Entry 1XVE (X-ray diffraction, 2.40 A resolution); this record covers chains A and D of the 6 polymer chains in the assembly.

# Chain A
Protein: Methane monooxygenase component A alpha chain
Organism: Methylococcus capsulatus
Notes: EC 1.14.13.25; fragment: alpha subunit
Reference sequence: P22869 (MEMA_METCA); residue numbers follow UniProt; this construct covers 1-527
Amino-acid sequence (527 residues; row label = number of the first residue in the row):
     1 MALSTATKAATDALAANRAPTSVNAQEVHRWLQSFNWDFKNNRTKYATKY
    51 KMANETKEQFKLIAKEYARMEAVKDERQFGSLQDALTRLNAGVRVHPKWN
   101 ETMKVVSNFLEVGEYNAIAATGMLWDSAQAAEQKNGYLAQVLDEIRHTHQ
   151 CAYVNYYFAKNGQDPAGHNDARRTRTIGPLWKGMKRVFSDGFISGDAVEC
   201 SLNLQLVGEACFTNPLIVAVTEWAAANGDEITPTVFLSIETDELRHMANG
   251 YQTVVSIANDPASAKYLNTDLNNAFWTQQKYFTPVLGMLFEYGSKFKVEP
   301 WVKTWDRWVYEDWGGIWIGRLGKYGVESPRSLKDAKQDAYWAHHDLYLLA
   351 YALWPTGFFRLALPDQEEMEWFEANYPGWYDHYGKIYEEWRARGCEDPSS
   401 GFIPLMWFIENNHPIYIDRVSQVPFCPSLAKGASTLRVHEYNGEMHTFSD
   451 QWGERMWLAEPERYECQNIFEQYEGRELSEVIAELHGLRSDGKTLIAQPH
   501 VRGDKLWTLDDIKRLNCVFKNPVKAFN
Unresolved in the structure: 1-17
Metal / ion sites: Fe ion site 1: Glu114, Glu144, His147 (together with 3-bromobut-3-en-1-ol); Fe ion site 2: Glu144, Glu209, Glu243, His246 (together with 3-bromobut-3-en-1-ol); Ca2+ near Asn527 (its only coordinating residue here)
Residues lining bound ligands:
  - 3-bromobut-3-en-1-ol (3BB), molecule 1: Lys98, Glu101, Thr102, Val105, Met288, Leu289, Tyr292, Gly293, Tyr347, Phe359, Arg360, Leu361
  - 3-bromobut-3-en-1-ol (3BB), molecule 2: Val105, Val106, Phe109, Leu110, Met184, Phe188, Leu216, Tyr281, Phe282, Val285, Leu286, Leu289
  - 3-bromobut-3-en-1-ol (3BB), molecule 3: Leu110, Gly113, Glu114, Ala117, Glu144, His147, Phe188, Phe192, Leu204, Gly208, Glu209, Thr213, Glu243, His246
  - 3-bromobut-3-en-1-ol (3BB), molecule 4: Leu405, Phe408, Ile409, His413, Pro414, Ile415, Phe470, Pro522
UniProt features mapped onto this chain:
  - active site: Cys151
  - binding site (Fe cation): Glu114, Glu144, His147, Glu209, Glu243, His246

# Chain D
Protein: Methane monooxygenase component A beta chain
Organism: Methylococcus capsulatus
Notes: EC 1.14.13.25; fragment: beta subunit
Reference sequence: P18798 (MEMB_METCA); residue numbers follow UniProt; this construct covers 1-389
Amino-acid sequence (389 residues; numbered 1 to 389; the number before each row is that of its first residue):
     1 MSMLGERRRGLTDPEMAAVILKALPEAPLDGNNKMGYFVTPRWKRLTEYE
    51 ALTVYAQPNADWIAGGLDWGDWTQKFHGGRPSWGNETTELRTVDWFKHRD
   101 PLRRWHAPYVKDKAEEWRYTDRFLQGYSADGQIRAMNPTWRDEFINRYWG
   151 AFLFNEYGLFNAHSQGAREALSDVTRVSLAFWGFDKIDIAQMIQLERGFL
   201 AKIVPGFDESTAVPKAEWTNGEVYKSARLAVEGLWQEVFDWNESAFSVHA
   251 VYDALFGQFVRREFFQRLAPRFGDNLTPFFINQAQTYFQIAKQGVQDLYY
   301 NCLGDDPEFSDYNRTVMRNWTGKWLEPTIAALRDFMGLFAKLPAGTTDKE
   351 EITASLYRVVDDWIEDYASRIDFKADRDQIVKAVLAGLK
Unresolved in the structure: 1
Residues lining bound ligands: 3-bromobut-3-en-1-ol (3BB): Leu102, Thr286, Gln289, Ile290, Gln293

# Interface between chain A and chain D
Contacting residue pairs - 9 pairs, chain A then chain D:
  Arg18(A) with Asp362(D), salt bridge; Asp366(D), salt bridge
  Glu76(A) with Lys111(D), salt bridge
  Arg88(A) with Arg9(D)
  Asn90(A) with Met3(D); Leu4(D)
  Val93(A) with Met3(D), hydrophobic; Leu4(D), hydrophobic
  Arg94(A) with Thr12(D), hydrogen bond (side chain-backbone)
Also at the interface, not in a pair above, chain A (9 interface residues in all): Pro20, Leu89, Gln163
Also at the interface, not in a pair above, chain D (12 interface residues in all): Leu11, Asp13, Pro14, Gln293, Glu365

# Overview
9 residues of chain A face 12 of chain D across their interface, with 1 hydrogen bond and 3 salt bridges.
Polar pairs include Arg18(A)-Asp362(D), Arg18(A)-Asp366(D) and Glu76(A)-Lys111(D). Bound to chain A: 4 copies
of 3-bromobut-3-en-1-ol. Ligands of chain D: 3-bromobut-3-en-1-ol.
Chain A is Methane monooxygenase component A alpha chain and chain D is Methane monooxygenase component A beta
chain, both from Methylococcus capsulatus; the structure, soluble methane monooxygenase hydroxylase:
3-bromo-3-butenol soaked structure, was determined by X-ray diffraction together with 1XU3, 1XU5, 1XVB, 1XVC,
1XVD, 1XVF and 1XVG from the same study.
